Entry 9H6N (X-ray diffraction, 2.33 A resolution); this record covers chains A and B.

Chain A (and B):
Protein: Tryptophan 6-halogenase
Source organism: Streptomyces albogriseolus
Notes: chain B of this document is another copy of the same molecule, construct and numbering; everything in this record applies to it too
UniProt: A1E280 (A1E280_STRAO); residue numbers follow UniProt; this construct covers 2-531
Chain sequence (534 residues; numbered -2 to 531; the number before each row is that of its first residue; numbers below 1 keep their minus sign (Gly-2 is residue -2)):
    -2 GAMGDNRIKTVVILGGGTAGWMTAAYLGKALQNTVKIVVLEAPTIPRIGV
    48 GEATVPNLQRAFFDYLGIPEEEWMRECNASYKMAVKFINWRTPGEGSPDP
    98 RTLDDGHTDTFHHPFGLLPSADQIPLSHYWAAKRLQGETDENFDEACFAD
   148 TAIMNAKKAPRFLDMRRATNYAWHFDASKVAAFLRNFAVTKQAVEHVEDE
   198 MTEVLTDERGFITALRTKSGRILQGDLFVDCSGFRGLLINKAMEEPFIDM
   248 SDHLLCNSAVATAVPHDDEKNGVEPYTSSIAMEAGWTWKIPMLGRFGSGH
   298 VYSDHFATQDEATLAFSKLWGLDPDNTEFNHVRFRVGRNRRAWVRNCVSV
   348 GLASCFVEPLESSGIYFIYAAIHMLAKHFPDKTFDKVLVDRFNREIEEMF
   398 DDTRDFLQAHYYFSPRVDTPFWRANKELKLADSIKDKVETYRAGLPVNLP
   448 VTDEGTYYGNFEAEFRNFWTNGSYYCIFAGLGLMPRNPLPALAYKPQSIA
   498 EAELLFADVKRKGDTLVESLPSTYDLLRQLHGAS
Unresolved in the structure: -2 to 1, 530-531
Differences from the reference sequence: expression tag (-2 to 1)
UniProt features mapped onto this chain:
  - active site: Lys79
  - binding site (FAD): Gly13, Thr15, Ala16, Ala39, Ile42, Ile45, Val47, Ala50, Met198, Leu349, Ile362
  - binding site (L-tryptophan): Pro111, Tyr454, Tyr455, Glu461, Phe465
  - binding site (chloride): Ser360, Gly361
  - site: Glu358 (Important for activity)
Ligand contacts:
  - 6-bromo-tryptophan (BTR), molecule 1: Val52, Pro53, Lys79, Val82, His110, Pro111, Phe112, Gly113, Glu358, Ser359, Tyr454, Tyr455, Glu461, Phe465, Trp466, Ser470
  - 6-bromo-tryptophan (BTR), molecule 2: Val414, Arg420, Lys423, Glu424

Interface between chain A and chain B:
Contacting residue pairs - 74 pairs, chain A then chain B:
  Arg4(A) - Ala490(B)  hydrogen bond (side chain-backbone)
  Arg4(A) - Tyr491(B)
  Ile5(A) - Tyr491(B)  hydrogen bond (backbone-side chain)
  Ala27(A) - Lys492(B)  hydrogen bond (backbone-side chain)
  Leu28(A) - Tyr491(B)
  Gln29(A) - Tyr491(B)
  Gln29(A) - Lys492(B)
  Gln29(A) - Pro493(B)
  Gln29(A) - Gln494(B)  hydrogen bond (side chain-backbone)
  Gln29(A) - Ser495(B)  hydrogen bond
  Thr31(A) - Tyr491(B)
  Val32(A) - Tyr491(B)  hydrophobic
  Gln120(A) - His370(B)  hydrogen bond
  His370(A) - Gln120(B)
  Ala373(A) - Ala488(B)
  His375(A) - Leu442(B)
  Phe376(A) - Pro487(B)
  Phe376(A) - Ala488(B)
  Phe376(A) - Tyr491(B)  hydrophobic
  Pro377(A) - Tyr491(B)  hydrogen bond (backbone-side chain)
  Asp378(A) - Tyr491(B)
  Asp382(A) - Arg483(B)  salt bridge
  Val384(A) - Glu436(B)
  Val384(A) - Ala440(B)  hydrophobic
  Leu385(A) - Leu442(B)  hydrophobic
  Leu385(A) - Pro487(B)  hydrophobic
  Arg388(A) - Asp433(B)  salt bridge
  Arg388(A) - Glu436(B)  salt bridge
  Arg388(A) - Thr437(B)  hydrogen bond
  Arg388(A) - Leu442(B)
  Arg391(A) - Asp433(B)  salt bridge
  Asp433(A) - Arg388(B)  salt bridge
  Asp433(A) - Arg391(B)  salt bridge
  Glu436(A) - Val384(B)
  Glu436(A) - Arg388(B)  salt bridge
  Thr437(A) - Arg388(B)  hydrogen bond
  Ala440(A) - Asp382(B)
  Ala440(A) - Val384(B)  hydrophobic
  Leu442(A) - His375(B)
  Leu442(A) - Leu385(B)  hydrophobic
  Leu442(A) - Arg388(B)
  Pro443(A) - Lys374(B)
  Leu446(A) - Lys374(B)
  Val448(A) - Thr453(B)
  Val448(A) - Asn457(B)  hydrogen bond (backbone-side chain)
  Val448(A) - Glu459(B)
  Val448(A) - Ala460(B)
  Thr449(A) - Thr449(B)
  Asp450(A) - Thr453(B)
  Thr453(A) - Val448(B)
  Thr453(A) - Asp450(B)
  Asn457(A) - Val448(B)  hydrogen bond (side chain-backbone)
  Glu459(A) - Val448(B)
  Ala460(A) - Val448(B)  hydrophobic
  Arg483(A) - Asp382(B)  salt bridge
  Pro487(A) - Phe376(B)
  Pro487(A) - Leu385(B)  hydrophobic
  Ala488(A) - Ala373(B)
  Ala488(A) - Phe376(B)
  Ala490(A) - Arg4(B)  hydrogen bond (backbone-side chain)
  Tyr491(A) - Arg4(B)
  Tyr491(A) - Ile5(B)  hydrogen bond (side chain-backbone)
  Tyr491(A) - Leu28(B)
  Tyr491(A) - Gln29(B)
  Tyr491(A) - Thr31(B)  hydrogen bond (backbone-side chain)
  Tyr491(A) - Val32(B)  hydrophobic
  Tyr491(A) - Phe376(B)  hydrophobic
  Tyr491(A) - Pro377(B)  hydrogen bond (side chain-backbone)
  Tyr491(A) - Asp378(B)
  Lys492(A) - Ala27(B)  hydrogen bond (side chain-backbone)
  Lys492(A) - Gln29(B)
  Pro493(A) - Gln29(B)
  Gln494(A) - Gln29(B)  hydrogen bond (backbone-side chain)
  Ser495(A) - Gln29(B)  hydrogen bond
Other interface residues (no listed pair), chain A (47 interface residues in all): Tyr23, Tyr62, Asp119, Lys374, Leu486
Other interface residues (no listed pair), chain B (48 interface residues in all): Tyr23, Tyr62, Asp119, Pro443, Leu446, Arg463, Leu486

Summary:
The interface between chain A and chain B involves 47 residues on one side and 48 on the other, with 18
hydrogen bonds and 8 salt bridges. Polar pairs include Asp382(A)-Arg483(B), Arg388(A)-Asp433(B) and
Arg388(A)-Glu436(B). Bound to chain A: 6-bromo-tryptophan.
Chain A and chain B are both Tryptophan 6-halogenase (Streptomyces albogriseolus); the structure,
Flavin-dependent tryptophan 6-halogenase Thal in complex with 6-bromo-L-tryptophan, was determined by X-ray
diffraction, deposited together with 9H6M.
